Entry 8VR8 (electron microscopy, 3.25 A resolution); this record covers chains N and A of the 31 polymer chains in the assembly.

# Chain N
Name: Large ribosomal subunit protein uL16
Source organism: Mycolicibacterium smegmatis MC2 155
Reference sequence: A0QSD8 (RL16_MYCS2); residue numbers follow UniProt; this construct covers 1-138
Amino-acid sequence (138 residues; numbered 1 to 138; the number before each row is that of its first residue):
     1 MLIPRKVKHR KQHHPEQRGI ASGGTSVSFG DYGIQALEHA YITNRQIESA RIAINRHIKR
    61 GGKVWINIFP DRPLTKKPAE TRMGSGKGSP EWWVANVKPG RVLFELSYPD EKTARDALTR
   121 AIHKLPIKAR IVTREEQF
Unresolved in the structure: 137-138

# Chain A
Molecule: 23S ribosomal RNA
Source organism: Mycolicibacterium smegmatis MC2 155
Sequence (3120 nucleotides; numbered 1 to 3120; the number before each row is that of its first residue):
     1 UAAGUGUUUA AGGGCGCAUG GUGGAUGCCU UGGCACUGGG AGCCGAUGAA GGACGUAGGA
    61 GGCUGCGAUA AGCCUCGGGG AGCUGUCAAC CGAGCGUUGA UCCGAGGAUG UCCGAAUGGG
   121 GAAACCCGGC ACGAGUGAUG UCGUGUCACC AGGCGCUGAA UAUAUAGGCG UCUGGGGGGA
   181 ACGCGGGGAA GUGAAACAUC UCAGUACCCG UAGGAAGAGA AAACAAAAUG UGAUUCCGUG
   241 AGUAGUGGCG AGCGAAAGCG GAGGAUGGCU AAACCGUAUG CAUGUGAUAC CGGGUAGGGG
   301 UUGUGUGUGC GGGGUUGUGG GACCUAUCUU UCCGGCUCUA CCUGGCUGGA GGGCAGUGAG
   361 AAAAUGUUGU GGUUAGCGGA AAUGGCUUGG GAUGGCCUGC CGUAGACGGU GAGAGCCCGG
   421 UACGUGAAAA CCCGACGUCU GUCUUGAUGG UGUUCCCGAG UAGCAGCGGG CCCGUGGAAU
   481 CUGCUGUGAA UCUGCCGGGA CCACCCGGUA AGCCUGAAUA CUUCCCAGUG ACCGAUAGCG
   541 GAUUAGUACC GUGAGGGAAU GGUGAAAAGU ACCCCGGGAG GGGAGUGAAA GAGUACCUGA
   601 AACCGUGCGC UUACAAUCCG UCAGAGCCCU CGACGUGUCG UGGGGUGAUG GCGUGCCUUU
   661 UGAAGAAUGA GCCUGCGAGU CAGGGACAUG UCGCGAGGUU AACCCGGGUG GGGUAGCCGC
   721 AGCGAAAGCG AGUCUGAAUA GGGCGUAUCC ACACAAGAGU GUGUGGUGUA GUGGUGUGUU
   781 CUGGACCCGA AGCGGAGUGA UCUACCCAUG GCCAGGGUGA AGCGCGGGUA AGACCGCGUG
   841 GAGGCCCGAA CCCACUUAGG UUGAAGACUG AGGGGAUGAG CUGUGGGUAG GGGUGAAAGG
   901 CCAAUCAAAC UCCGUGAUAG CUGGUUCUCC CCGAAAUGCA UUUAGGUGCA GCGUCGCAUG
   961 UUUCUUGCCG GAGGUAGAGC UACUGGAUGG CCGAUGGGCC CCACAGGGUU ACUGACGUCA
  1021 GCCAAACUCC GAAUGCCGGU AAGUCCAAGA GUGCGGCAGU GAGACGGCGG GGGAUAAGCU
  1081 CCGUGCGUCG AGAGGGAAAC AGCCCAGAUC GCCGGCUAAG GCCCCUAAGC GUGUGCUAAG
  1141 UGGAAAAGGA UGUGCAGUCG CGAAGACAAC CAGGAGGUUG GCUUAGAAGC AGCCACCCUU
  1201 GAAAGAGUGC GUAAUAGCUC ACUGGUCAAG UGAUUGUGCG CCGAUAAUGU AGCGGGGCUC
  1261 AAGCACACCG CCGAAGCCGC GGCAGCCAAC GUGUUGGCUG GGUAGGGGAG CGUCCUGCAU
  1321 CCGGUGAAGC CGCCGAGUGA UCGAGUGGUG GAGGGUGUGG GAGUGAGAAU GCAGGCAUGA
  1381 GUAGCGAUUA GGCAAGUGAG AACCUUGCCC GCCGAAAGAC CAAGGGUUCC UGGGCCAGGC
  1441 CAGUCCGCCC AGGGUGAGUC GGGACCUAAG GCGAGGCCGA CAGGCGUAGU CGAUGGACAA
  1501 CGGGUUGAUA UUCCCGUACC CGUGUAUGUG CGUCCAUGAU GAAUCAGCGG UACUAACCAU
  1561 CCAAAACCAC CGUGACCGCA CCUUUCGGGG UGUGGCGUUG GUGGGGCUGC AUGGGACCUU
  1621 CGUUGGUAGU AGUCAAGCGA UGGGGUGACG CAGGAAGGUA GCCGUACCGG UCAGUGGUAA
  1681 UACCGGGGUA AGCCUGUAGG GAGUCAGAUA GGUAAAUCCG UCUGGCAUAU AUCCUGAGAG
  1741 GUGAUGCAUA GCCGAGUGAG GCGAAUUCGG UGAUCCUAUG CUGCCGAGAA AAGCCUCUAG
  1801 CGAGGACAUA CACGGCCCGU ACCCCAAACC AACACAGGUG GUCAGGUAGA GAAUACUAAG
  1861 GCGUACGAGU GAACUAUGGU UAAGGAACUC GGCAAAAUGC CCCCGUAACU UCGGGAGAAG
  1921 GGGGACCCAC AUGGCGUGUA AGCCUUUACG GCCCAAGCGU GAGUGGGUGG CACAAACCAG
  1981 UGAGAAGCGA CUGUUUACUA AAAACACAGG UCCGUGCGAA GUCGCAAGAC GAUGUAUACG
  2041 GACUGACGCC UGCCCGGUGC UGGAAGGUUA AGAGGACCCG UUAACUCCCU UUGGGGGUGA
  2101 AGCGGAGAAU UUAAGCCCCA GUAAACGGCG GUGGUAACUA UAACCAUCCU AAGGUAGCGA
  2161 AAUUCCUUGU CGGGUAAGUU CCGACCUGCA CGAAUGGCGU AACGACUUCU CAACUGUCUC
  2221 AACCAUAGAC UCGGCGAAAU UGCACUACGA GUAAAGAUGC UCGUUACGCG CGGCAGGACG
  2281 AAAAGACCCC GGGACCUUCA CUACAACUUG GUAUUGGUGC UCGAUACGGU UUGUGUAGGA
  2341 UAGGUGGGAG ACUGUGAAGC UCACACGCCA GUGUGGGUGG AGUCGUUGUU GAAAUACCAC
  2401 UCUGAUCGUA UUGGGCCUCU AACCUCGGAC CGUAUAUCCG GUUCAGGGAC AGUGCCUGGU
  2461 GGGUAGUUUA ACUGGGGCGG UUGCCUCCUA AAAUGUAACG GAGGCGCCCA AAGGUUCCCU
  2521 CAACCUGGAC GGCAAUCAGG UGUUGAGUGU AAGUGCACAA GGGAGCUUGA CUGCGAGACG
  2581 GACAUGUCGA GCAGGGACGA AAGUCGGGAC UAGUGAUCCG GCACCUCUGA GUGGAAGGGG
  2641 UGUCGCUCAA CGGAUAAAAG GUACCCCGGG GAUAACAGGC UGAUCUUCCC CAAGAGUCCA
  2701 UAUCGACGGG AUGGUUUGGC ACCUCGAUGU CGGCUCGUCG CAUCCUGGGG CUGGAGCAGG
  2761 UCCCAAGGGU UGGGCUGUUC GCCCAUUAAA GCGGCACGCG AGCUGGGUUU AGAACGUCGU
  2821 GAGACAGUUC GGUCUCUAUC CGCCGCGCGC GUCAGAAGCU UGAGGAAACC UGUCCCUAGU
  2881 ACGAGAGGAC CGGGACGGAC GAACCUCUGG UAUACCAGUU GUCCCACCAG GGGCACGGCU
  2941 GGAUAGCCAC GUUCGGACAG GAUAACCGCU GAAAGCAUCU AAGCGGGAAA CCUCUUCCAA
  3001 GACCAGGCUU CUCACCCUCU AGGAGGGAUA AGGCCCCCCG CAGACCACGG GAUUGAUAGA
  3061 CCAGACCUGG AAGCCUAGUA AUAGGUGCAG GGAACUGGCA CUAACCGGCC GAAAACUUAC
Unresolved in the structure: 1, 1546-1619, 2056-2150
Small-molecule neighbours: chloramphenicol (CLM): G2285, A2286, A2675, C2676, A2727, U2728, G2729, U2730

# Interface between chain N and chain A
Pairs across the interface (80):
  Pro4(N) - G986(A)  sugar contact
  Pro4(N) - A987(A)  phosphate contact
  Arg5(N) - G986(A)  phosphate contact
  Arg5(N) - A987(A)  hydrogen bond to the phosphate
  Lys6(N) - G986(A)  phosphate contact
  Lys8(N) - U984(A)  base contact
  Lys8(N) - C1027(A)  salt bridge to the phosphate
  His9(N) - A1026(A)  stacking on the base
  His9(N) - C1027(A)  salt bridge to the phosphate
  Lys11(N) - A1025(A)  base contact
  Lys11(N) - A1026(A)  hydrogen bond to the base
  Lys11(N) - G2501(A)  phosphate contact
  His13(N) - A1025(A)  stacking on the base
  His13(N) - G1071(A)  hydrogen bond to the phosphate
  His13(N) - G1072(A)  phosphate contact
  His13(N) - U2489(A)  sugar contact
  His14(N) - U1075(A)  sugar contact
  Pro15(N) - U1075(A)  base contact
  Glu16(N) - G1070(A)  phosphate contact
  Gln17(N) - U1075(A)  base contact
  Arg18(N) - A976(A)  sugar contact
  Ser22(N) - A978(A)  hydrogen bond to the phosphate
  Gly23(N) - C1022(A)  phosphate contact
  Gly24(N) - G1021(A)  sugar contact
  Gly24(N) - C1022(A)  hydrogen bond to the phosphate
  Ser28(N) - G1021(A)  sugar contact
  Phe29(N) - U988(A)  base contact
  Phe29(N) - A1020(A)  base contact
  Tyr41(N) - U1075(A)  base contact
  Arg45(N) - G2708(A)  salt bridge to the phosphate
  Gln46(N) - G2708(A)  phosphate contact
  Gln46(N) - G2709(A)  hydrogen bond to the phosphate
  Ser49(N) - C2707(A)  hydrogen bond to the base
  Ser49(N) - G2708(A)  hydrogen bond to the sugar
  Arg56(N) - A2693(A)  hydrogen bond to the sugar
  Lys63(N) - G989(A)  phosphate contact
  Lys63(N) - G990(A)  salt bridge to the phosphate
  Trp65(N) - G989(A)  sugar contact
  Phe69(N) - A987(A)  sugar contact
  Arg72(N) - A1024(A)  sugar contact
  Thr75(N) - A1074(A)  phosphate contact
  Lys76(N) - A1074(A)  phosphate contact
  Lys77(N) - G1073(A)  sugar contact
  Lys77(N) - A1074(A)  hydrogen bond to the phosphate
  Glu80(N) - U2717(A)  hydrogen bond to the sugar
  Glu80(N) - G2718(A)  sugar contact
  Thr81(N) - G2719(A)  sugar contact
  Arg82(N) - G2475(A)  salt bridge to the phosphate
  Arg82(N) - G2719(A)  salt bridge to the phosphate
  Met83(N) - G1073(A)  sugar contact
  Met83(N) - A1076(A)  base contact
  Met83(N) - G2474(A)  base contact
  Met83(N) - G2719(A)  sugar contact
  Met83(N) - C2720(A)  phosphate contact
  Gly84(N) - G2474(A)  base contact
  Gly84(N) - C2499(A)  sugar contact
  Gly84(N) - G2500(A)  phosphate contact
  Ser85(N) - C2499(A)  hydrogen bond to the sugar
  Ser85(N) - G2500(A)  phosphate contact
  Gly86(N) - C2499(A)  phosphate contact
  Gly86(N) - G2500(A)  hydrogen bond to the phosphate
  Gly86(N) - G2501(A)  phosphate contact
  Lys87(N) - G1072(A)  salt bridge to the phosphate
  Lys87(N) - G1073(A)  salt bridge to the phosphate
  Lys87(N) - G2501(A)  hydrogen bond to the phosphate
  Gly88(N) - G1073(A)  phosphate contact
  Arg101(N) - C1022(A)  hydrogen bond to the phosphate
  Arg120(N) - A2692(A)  sugar contact
  His123(N) - G1148(A)  phosphate contact
  His123(N) - C2691(A)  sugar contact
  His123(N) - G2708(A)  hydrogen bond to the base
  Lys124(N) - C2691(A)  hydrogen bond to the base
  Lys124(N) - A2706(A)  base contact
  Lys124(N) - C2707(A)  hydrogen bond to the base
  Lys124(N) - G2708(A)  hydrogen bond to the sugar
  Leu125(N) - G2709(A)  sugar contact
  Pro126(N) - G2709(A)  phosphate contact
  Pro126(N) - G2710(A)  phosphate contact
  Lys128(N) - A1147(A)  salt bridge to the phosphate
  Lys128(N) - G1148(A)  salt bridge to the phosphate
Interface residues without a listed pair, chain N (50 interface residues in all): Gln12, Ile66, Asp71, Leu74, Trp92
Interface residues without a listed pair, chain A (50 interface residues in all): G977, G985, C1023, A1077, G1149, G2479, A2502, C2690

# Summary
The chain N/chain A interface involves 50 residues from each chain; the contacts include 19 hydrogen bonds, 10
salt bridges and 2 aromatic stacking contacts. Among the polar pairs are Lys11(N)-A1026(A), Ser49(N)-C2707(A)
and His123(N)-G2708(A). Ligands of chain A: chloramphenicol.
Here chain N is Large ribosomal subunit protein uL16 and chain A is 23S ribosomal RNA, both from
Mycolicibacterium smegmatis MC2 155. Entry 8VR8 (Structure of Mycobacterium smegmatis 50S ribosomal subunit
bound to HflX and chloramphenicol:50S-HflX-B-Clm) was determined by electron microscopy, deposited together
with 8VIO, 8VK0, 8VK7, 8VKI, 8VKW, 8VPK, 8VR4 and 8VRL.
